Entry 9GF6 (electron microscopy, 3.80 A resolution); this record covers chains K and Q of the 11 polymer chains in the assembly.

== Chain K ==
Molecule: Nucleosomal DNA Strand 1
Sequence (152 nucleotides; numbered -70 to 81; the number before each row is that of its first residue; numbers below 1 keep their minus sign (DC-70 is residue -70)):
   -70 CAATATCCCGAGTACATGCACAGGATGTATATATCTGACACGTGCCTGGA
   -20 GACTAGGGAGTAATCCCCTTGGCGGTTAAAACGCGGGGGACAGCGCGTAC
    30 GTGCGTTTAAGCGGTGCTAGAGCTGTCTACGACCAATTGAGCGGCCTCGG
    80 CA
Not modelled in the structure: -70 to -60, 76-81

== Chain Q ==
Molecule: Histone H3.1
Organism: Homo sapiens
UniProt: P68431 (H31_HUMAN); residues 0-135 here correspond to UniProt positions 1-136 (UniProt number = residue number + 1)
Amino-acid sequence (136 residues; row label = number of the first residue in the row; numbering starts at 0):
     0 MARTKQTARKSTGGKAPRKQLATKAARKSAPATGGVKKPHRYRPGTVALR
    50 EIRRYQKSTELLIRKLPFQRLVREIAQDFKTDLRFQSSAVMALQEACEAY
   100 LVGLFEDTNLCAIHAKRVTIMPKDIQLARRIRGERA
Not modelled in the structure: 0-36
UniProt features mapped onto this chain:
  - modified residue: Arg2 (Asymmetric dimethylarginine), Thr3 (Phosphothreonine), Lys4 (Allysine), Gln5 (5-glutamyl dopamine), Thr6 (Phosphothreonine), Arg8 (Citrulline), Lys9 (N6,N6,N6-trimethyllysine), Ser10 (ADP-ribosylserine), Thr11 (Phosphothreonine), Lys14 (N6-(2-hydroxyisobutyryl)lysine), Arg17 (Asymmetric dimethylarginine), Lys18 (N6-(2-hydroxyisobutyryl)lysine), Lys23 (N6-(2-hydroxyisobutyryl)lysine), Arg26 (Citrulline), Lys27 (N6,N6,N6-trimethyllysine), Ser28 (ADP-ribosylserine), Lys36 (N6,N6,N6-trimethyllysine), Lys37 (N6-methyllysine), Tyr41 (Phosphotyrosine), Lys56 (N6,N6,N6-trimethyllysine) and 8 more in UniProt
  - lipidation: Lys18 (N6-decanoyllysine)

== How chain K and chain Q interact ==
Contacting residue pairs - 22 pairs, chain K then chain Q:
  DA8(K) with Gly44(Q), phosphate contact
  DA9(K) with Arg40(Q), phosphate contact; Tyr41(Q), phosphate contact; Pro43(Q), phosphate contact; Gly44(Q), hydrogen bond to the phosphate; Thr45(Q), phosphate contact; Val46(Q), hydrogen bond to the phosphate; Ala47(Q), hydrogen bond to the phosphate
  DA10(K) with His39(Q), phosphate contact; Arg40(Q), sugar contact; Tyr41(Q), phosphate contact
  DC11(K) with His39(Q), salt bridge to the phosphate
  DG17(K) with Arg63(Q), phosphate contact; Leu65(Q), sugar contact; Pro66(Q), phosphate contact; Arg69(Q), salt bridge to the phosphate
  DG18(K) with Arg63(Q), phosphate contact; Lys64(Q), hydrogen bond to the phosphate; Leu65(Q), hydrogen bond to the phosphate
  DA19(K) with Lys64(Q), salt bridge to the phosphate
  DC25(K) with Arg83(Q), phosphate contact
  DG26(K) with Arg83(Q), salt bridge to the phosphate
Interface residues without a listed pair, chain Q (15 interface residues in all): Arg42

== Overview ==
9 residues of chain K and 15 residues of chain Q are in contact, with 5 hydrogen bonds and 4 salt bridges.
Polar contacts include DA9(K)-Gly44(Q), DA9(K)-Val46(Q) and DA9(K)-Ala47(Q).
Chain K is Nucleosomal DNA Strand 1 and chain Q is Histone H3.1 (Homo sapiens); the structure, CryoEM
structure of the human INO80 core-nucleosome complex state N-6, was determined by electron microscopy.
